PDB entry 8OMT | X-ray diffraction, 1.10 A resolution | chain AAA

# Chain AAA
Molecule: Lysozyme C
Source organism: Gallus gallus
Notes: EC 3.2.1.17
Reference sequence: P00698 (LYSC_CHICK); residues 1-129 here correspond to UniProt positions 19-147 (UniProt number = residue number + 18)
Sequence (129 residues; each row starts with the number of its first residue):
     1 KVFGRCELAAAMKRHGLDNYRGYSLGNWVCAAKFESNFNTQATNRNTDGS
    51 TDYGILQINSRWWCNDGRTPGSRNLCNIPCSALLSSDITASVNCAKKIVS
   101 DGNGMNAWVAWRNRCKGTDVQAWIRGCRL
Disulfide bonds: Cys6-Cys127, Cys30-Cys115, Cys64-Cys80, Cys76-Cys94
Metal / ion sites: Na+: Ser60, Cys64, Ser72, Arg73
Residues lining bound ligands:
  - VTU (bis-[(1-methyl-2-ethyl-3-hydroxy-4(1H)-pyridinone)]-V(IV)O2): Val2, Phe3, Gly4, Arg5, Cys6, Glu7, Arg125, Gly126, Cys127, Arg128
  - VTZ (1-methyl-2-ethyl-3-hydroxy-4(1H)-pyridinone)V(IV)O4): Arg5, Ala122, Trp123, Arg125
Swiss-Prot annotation at these positions:
  - active site: Glu35, Asp52
  - binding site (substrate): Asp101
From the paper describing this entry:
  - binding site for VTZ: Arg125

# In short
Ligands of chain AAA: compound VTU and compound VTZ. Ser60, Cys64, Ser72 and Arg73 coordinate Na+. UniProt
lists active-site residues Glu35 and Asp52 and substrate-binding residue Asp101. The paper reports a binding
site for VTZ at Arg125.
Chain AAA is Lysozyme C (Gallus gallus); the structure, X-ray structure of lysozyme obtained upon reaction
with [VIVO(empp)2] (Structure C), was determined by X-ray diffraction (same publication as 8OM8 and 8OMS).
